Entry 7KEI (X-ray diffraction, 1.75 A resolution); this record covers chains B and C of the 3 polymer chains in the assembly.

# Chain B
Molecule: HLA class II histocompatibility antigen, DQ beta 1 chain
From: Homo sapiens
UniProt: Q5SU54 (Q5SU54_HUMAN); residues 3-198 here correspond to UniProt positions 35-230 (UniProt number = residue number + 32)
Chain sequence (210 residues; each row starts with the number of its first residue):
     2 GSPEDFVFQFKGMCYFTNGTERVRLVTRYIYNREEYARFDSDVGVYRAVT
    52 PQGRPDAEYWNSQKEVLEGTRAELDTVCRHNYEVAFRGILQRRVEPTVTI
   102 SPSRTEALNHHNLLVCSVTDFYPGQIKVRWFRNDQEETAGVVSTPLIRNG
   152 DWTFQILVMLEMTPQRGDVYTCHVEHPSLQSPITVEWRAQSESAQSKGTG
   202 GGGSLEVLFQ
Unresolved in the structure: 105-112, 190-211
Cystine bridges: Cys-15/Cys-79, Cys-117/Cys-173
Construct notes: expression tag (2, 199-211)
Residues lining bound ligands: N-acetylglucosamine (NAG; 2-acetamido-2-deoxy-beta-D-glucopyranose): Thr-18, Asn-19, Glu-22

# Chain C
Molecule: HA peptide from 2009 H1N1 pandemic flu virus.
From: H1N1 subtype
Chain sequence (25 residues; row label = number of the first residue in the row):
     1 AMERNAGSGIIISDGGGGSLVPRGS
Unresolved in the structure: 1-2, 23-25

# Interface between chain B and chain C
Pairs across the interface (26):
  Phe-11(B) / Ser-8(C)
  Phe-11(B) / Gly-9(C)
  Phe-11(B) / Ile-10(C)  hydrophobic
  Gly-13(B) / Ser-8(C)
  Leu-26(B) / Ser-8(C)
  Tyr-30(B) / Ile-10(C)  hydrophobic
  Tyr-30(B) / Ile-11(C)  hydrogen bond (side chain-backbone)
  Tyr-47(B) / Ile-11(C)
  Asp-57(B) / Ser-13(C)
  Asp-57(B) / Asp-14(C)  hydrogen bond (side chain-backbone)
  Tyr-60(B) / Asp-14(C)
  Trp-61(B) / Ile-11(C)
  Trp-61(B) / Ile-12(C)  hydrogen bond (side chain-backbone)
  Trp-61(B) / Ser-13(C)
  Val-67(B) / Ile-11(C)  hydrophobic
  Glu-74(B) / Ser-8(C)  hydrogen bond
  Glu-74(B) / Gly-9(C)  hydrogen bond (side chain-backbone)
  Thr-77(B) / Ala-6(C)
  Val-78(B) / Ala-6(C)
  Val-78(B) / Gly-7(C)
  Val-78(B) / Ser-8(C)
  His-81(B) / Arg-4(C)  hydrogen bond (side chain-backbone)
  Asn-82(B) / Asn-5(C)
  Asn-82(B) / Ala-6(C)  hydrogen bond (side chain-backbone)
  Val-85(B) / Glu-3(C)
  Ala-86(B) / Asn-5(C)
Also at the interface, not in a pair above, chain B (20 interface residues in all): Phe-9, Thr-28, Pro-56, Thr-71

# Summary
20 residues of chain B and 12 residues of chain C are in contact, with 7 hydrogen bonds. Among the polar pairs
are Tyr-30(B)/Ile-11(C), Asp-57(B)/Asp-14(C) and Trp-61(B)/Ile-12(C). Bound to chain B: N-acetylglucosamine.
Chain B is HLA class II histocompatibility antigen, DQ beta 1 chain (Homo sapiens) and chain C is HA peptide
from 2009 H1N1 pandemic flu virus. (H1N1 subtype); the structure, DQA1*01:02/DQB1*06:02 in complex with a
hemagglutinin peptide from the H1N1 pandemic flu virus, was determined by X-ray diffraction.
